PDB entry 3PO1 | X-ray diffraction, 1.65 A resolution | chains A and B of the 4 polymer chains in the assembly

Chain A:
Name: Thrombin light chain
Source organism: Homo sapiens
Notes: EC 3.4.21.5
UniProt: P00734 (THRB_HUMAN); residues 7-33 here correspond to UniProt positions 334-360 (UniProt number = residue number + 327)
Chain sequence (27 residues; numbered 7 to 33; the number before each row is that of its first residue):
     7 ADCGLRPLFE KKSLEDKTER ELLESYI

Chain B:
Name: Thrombin heavy chain
Source organism: Homo sapiens
Notes: EC 3.4.21.5
UniProt: P00734 (THRB_HUMAN); residues 37-183 here correspond to UniProt positions 364-510 (UniProt number = residue number + 327)
Chain sequence (147 residues; each row starts with the number of its first residue):
    37 IVEGSDAEIG MSPWQVMLFR KSPQELLCGA SLISDRWVLT AAHCLLYPPW DKNFTENDLL
    97 VRIGKHSRTR YERNIEKISM LEKIYIHPRY NWRENLDRDI ALMKLKKPVA FSDYIHPVCL
   157 PDRETAASLL QAGYKGRVTG WGNLKET
Swiss-Prot annotation at these positions:
  - active site (Charge relay system): H79, D135
  - glycosylation: N89 (N-linked (GlcNAc...) (complex) asparagine)
Cystine bridges: C64-C80
Residues lining bound ligands: MKY (ethyl [(2Z)-2-(carbamimidoylimino)-6-hydroxy-1,3-benzothiazol-3(2H)-yl]acetate): H79, Y83, W86, L132

Interface between chain A and chain B:
Contacting residue pairs (38; chain A residue first):
  D8(A) with H152(B), salt bridge
  C9(A) with P153(B); V154(B); C155(B), disulfide
  G10(A) with W50(B); P153(B), hydrogen bond (backbone-backbone); C155(B)
  L11(A) with H152(B), hydrogen bond (backbone-side chain)
  R12(A) with G46(B); M47(B), hydrogen bond (side chain-backbone); P49(B); W50(B); R173(B)
  P13(A) with S148(B); D149(B); H152(B)
  L14(A) with I45(B); D149(B)
  F15(A) with E44(B); I45(B); G46(B); M47(B), hydrophobic
  K17(A) with H152(B)
  D22(A) with E44(B); M47(B); R173(B), salt bridge
  K23(A) with E44(B), salt bridge
  T24(A) with R173(B), hydrogen bond
  E25(A) with R173(B)
  E27(A) with K171(B), salt bridge
  L28(A) with K171(B); G172(B)
  S31(A) with G169(B); Y170(B); K171(B), hydrogen bond (side chain-backbone)
  Y32(A) with Y170(B), hydrophobic; K171(B), hydrogen bond (side chain-backbone)
  I33(A) with Y170(B)
Other interface residues (no listed pair), chain B (19 interface residues in all): Y150, L165
Disulfides between the chains: C9(A)-C155(B)

Summary:
18 residues of chain A face 19 of chain B across their interface, with 1 disulfide bond, 6 hydrogen bonds and
4 salt bridges. Among the polar pairs are D8(A)-H152(B), D22(A)-R173(B) and K23(A)-E44(B). Ligands of chain B:
compound MKY.
Chain A is Thrombin light chain and chain B is Thrombin heavy chain, both from Homo sapiens; the structure,
Thrombin in complex with Benzothiazole Guanidine, was determined by X-ray diffraction.
